4BKL - chains B and G of the 5 polymer chains in the assembly; structure by X-ray diffraction, 3.25 A resolution.

== Chain B ==
Protein: M2139 fab fragment light chain
Organism: Mus musculus
Notes: fragment: vl and cl; antibody fragment or engineered binder
Sequence (218 residues; row label = number of the first residue in the row):
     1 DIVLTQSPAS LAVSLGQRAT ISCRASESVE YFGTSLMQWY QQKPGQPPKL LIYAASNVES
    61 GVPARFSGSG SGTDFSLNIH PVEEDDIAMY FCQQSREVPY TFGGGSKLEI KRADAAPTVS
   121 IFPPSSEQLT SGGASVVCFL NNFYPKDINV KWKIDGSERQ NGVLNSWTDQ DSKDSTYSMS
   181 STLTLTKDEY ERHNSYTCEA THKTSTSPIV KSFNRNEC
Unresolved in the structure: 217-218
Disulfide bonds: C23-C92, C138-C198

== Chain G ==
Protein: J1 epitope
Sequence (37 residues; each row starts with the number of its first residue):
     1 GPPGPPGPPG PPGPPGMPGE RGAAGIAGPK GPPGPPG
Unresolved in the structure: 1-9, 35-37
Modified positions: P3, P6, P9, P12, P15, P18, P33, P36 (4-hydroxyproline; HYP)
What the authors report for this chain:
  - self-association interface (contacts with another copy of this molecule): R21

== Chain B / chain G interface ==
Pairs across the interface (10; chain B residue first):
  E27(B) with K30(G), salt bridge
  S95(B) with A27(G)
  R96(B) with A27(G)
  E97(B) with G28(G); K30(G), salt bridge
  V98(B) with A27(G); G28(G), hydrogen bond (backbone-backbone); P29(G)
  Y100(B) with I26(G); A27(G), hydrogen bond (side chain-backbone)
Interface residues without a listed pair, chain B (7 interface residues in all): D1
The authors on this interface:
  - specific contacts: V98(B)-G28(G) (backbone contact)
  - epitope / paratope residues, chain B: V98(B)
  - epitope / paratope residues, chain G: I26(G), G28(G)

== Summary ==
The interface between chain B and chain G involves 7 residues on one side and 5 on the other, with 2 hydrogen
bonds and 2 salt bridges. Polar contacts include E27(B)-K30(G), E97(B)-K30(G) and Y100(B)-A27(G). The authors
report a backbone contact between V98(B) and G28(G). The paper reports epitope/paratope residues V98(B) and
I26(G) among others; a self-association interface involving R21(G).
Chain B is M2139 fab fragment light chain (Mus musculus) and chain G is J1 epitope; the structure, Crystal
structure of the arthritogenic antibody M2139 (Fab fragment) in complex with the triple-helical J1 peptide,
was determined by X-ray diffraction.
